PDB entry 5VVK | X-ray diffraction, 2.90 A resolution | chains E and F of the 10 polymer chains in the assembly

[Chain E (and F)]
Name: CRISPR-associated endoribonuclease Cas2
From: Escherichia coli (strain K12)
Notes: EC 3.1.-.-; chain F of this document is another copy of the same molecule, construct and numbering; everything in this record applies to it too
UniProt: P45956 (CAS2_ECOLI); residue numbers follow UniProt; this construct covers 1-94
Chain sequence (94 residues; row label = number of the first residue in the row):
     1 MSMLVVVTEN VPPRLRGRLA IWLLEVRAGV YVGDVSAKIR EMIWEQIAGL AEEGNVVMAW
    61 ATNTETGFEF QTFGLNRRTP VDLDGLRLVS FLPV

[How chain E and chain F interact]
Contacting residue pairs - 50 pairs, chain E then chain F:
  M3(E) - M3(F)
  M3(E) - A59(F)
  M3(E) - W60(F)
  M3(E) - A61(F)  hydrogen bond (side chain-backbone)
  V5(E) - M3(F)  hydrophobic
  V5(E) - V5(F)  hydrophobic
  V7(E) - R27(F)
  V7(E) - V30(F)  hydrophobic
  E9(E) - R27(F)
  R16(E) - R78(F)
  L24(E) - F70(F)  hydrophobic
  L24(E) - R87(F)
  L24(E) - V89(F)  hydrophobic
  E25(E) - R78(F)  salt bridge
  E25(E) - V89(F)
  V26(E) - V57(F)  hydrophobic
  V26(E) - R78(F)
  V26(E) - V89(F)  hydrophobic
  R27(E) - V7(F)
  R27(E) - N55(F)  hydrogen bond
  R27(E) - V56(F)
  R27(E) - V57(F)
  R27(E) - N76(F)
  R27(E) - R78(F)
  A28(E) - R78(F)
  V30(E) - V7(F)  hydrophobic
  V32(E) - F68(F)
  G33(E) - F68(F)
  D34(E) - T66(F)
  D34(E) - G67(F)
  N55(E) - R27(F)  hydrogen bond
  V57(E) - V26(F)  hydrophobic
  V57(E) - R27(F)
  A59(E) - M3(F)  hydrophobic
  W60(E) - M3(F)
  A61(E) - M3(F)
  T66(E) - D34(F)
  G67(E) - D34(F)
  F68(E) - V32(F)  hydrophobic
  F68(E) - G33(F)
  F70(E) - L24(F)  hydrophobic
  N76(E) - R27(F)
  R78(E) - R16(F)
  R78(E) - E25(F)  salt bridge
  R78(E) - V26(F)
  R78(E) - R27(F)  hydrogen bond (backbone-side chain)
  R78(E) - A28(F)
  V89(E) - L24(F)
  V89(E) - E25(F)
  V89(E) - V26(F)  hydrophobic
Other interface residues (no listed pair), chain E (29 interface residues in all): V56, R87, L88
Other interface residues (no listed pair), chain F (30 interface residues in all): E9, T72, L88

[Summary]
29 residues of chain E face 30 of chain F across their interface; the contacts include 4 hydrogen bonds and 2
salt bridges. Among the polar pairs are E25(E)-R78(F), M3(E)-A61(F) and R27(E)-N55(F).
Both chains are CRISPR-associated endoribonuclease Cas2 (Escherichia coli (strain K12)). Entry 5VVK (Cas1-Cas2
bound to full-site mimic) was determined by X-ray diffraction together with 5VVJ, 5VVL and 5WFE from the same
study.
